PDB entry 9GOI | X-ray diffraction, 1.89 A resolution | chain A

# Chain A
Molecule: Alkaline serine protease
Source organism: Stenotrophomonas maltophilia
UniProt: Q93IQ4 (Q93IQ4_STEMA); residues 1-356 here correspond to UniProt positions 151-506 (UniProt number = residue number + 150)
Amino-acid sequence (356 residues; each row starts with the number of its first residue):
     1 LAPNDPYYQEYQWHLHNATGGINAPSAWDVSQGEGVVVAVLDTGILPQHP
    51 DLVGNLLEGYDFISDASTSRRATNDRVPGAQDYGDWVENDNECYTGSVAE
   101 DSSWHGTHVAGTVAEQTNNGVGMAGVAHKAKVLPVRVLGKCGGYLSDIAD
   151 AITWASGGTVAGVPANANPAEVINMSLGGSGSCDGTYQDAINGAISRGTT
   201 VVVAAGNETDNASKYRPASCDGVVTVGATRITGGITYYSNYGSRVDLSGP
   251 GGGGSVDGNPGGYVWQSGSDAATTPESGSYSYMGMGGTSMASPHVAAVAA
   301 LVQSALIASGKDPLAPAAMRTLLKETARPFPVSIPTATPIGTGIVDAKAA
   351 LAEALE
Construct notes: conflict Glu10 (Gln160 in Q93IQ4), Ser67 (Glu217 in Q93IQ4), Ser309 (Lys459 in Q93IQ4), Glu353 (Lys503 in Q93IQ4)
Cystine bridges: Cys93-Cys141, Cys183-Cys220
Glycans and other covalent adducts: bortezomib (BO2) linked to Ser289
Metal / ion sites: Ca2+: Asp5, Asp51, Gln116, Asn119, Val121, Met123
Ligand contacts: bortezomib (BO2; N-[(1R)-1-(dihydroxyboryl)-3-methylbutyl]-N-(pyrazin-2-ylcarbonyl)-L-phenylalaninamide): Thr43, Asp85, Ser103, His105, Leu138, Cys141, Gly142, Ser176, Leu177, Gly178, Ala204, Gly206, Asn207, Gly287, Thr288
From the paper describing this entry:
  - binding site for bortezomib: Ser176, Gly178, Ser289

# In short
Bortezomib is covalently linked to Ser289. Asp5, Asp51, Gln116, Asn119, Val121 and Met123 form the Ca2+ site.
The paper reports a binding site for bortezomib at Ser176, Gly178 and Ser289.
Chain A is Alkaline serine protease (Stenotrophomonas maltophilia); the structure, StmPr1, Stenotrophomonas
maltophilia Protease 1, 36 kDa alkine serine protease in complex with Bortezomib, was determined by X-ray
diffraction, deposited together with 9G8V, 9GRG, 9I67 and 9I6C.
